6W5C - chains A and B of the 5 polymer chains in the assembly; structure by electron microscopy, 2.90 A resolution.

[Chain A]
Molecule: Cas12i
Source organism: Lachnospiraceae bacterium ND2006
Chain sequence (1092 residues; each row starts with the number of its first residue; note: 1 number in that range is skipped by the numbering (no residue carries it; nothing is unmodelled there)):
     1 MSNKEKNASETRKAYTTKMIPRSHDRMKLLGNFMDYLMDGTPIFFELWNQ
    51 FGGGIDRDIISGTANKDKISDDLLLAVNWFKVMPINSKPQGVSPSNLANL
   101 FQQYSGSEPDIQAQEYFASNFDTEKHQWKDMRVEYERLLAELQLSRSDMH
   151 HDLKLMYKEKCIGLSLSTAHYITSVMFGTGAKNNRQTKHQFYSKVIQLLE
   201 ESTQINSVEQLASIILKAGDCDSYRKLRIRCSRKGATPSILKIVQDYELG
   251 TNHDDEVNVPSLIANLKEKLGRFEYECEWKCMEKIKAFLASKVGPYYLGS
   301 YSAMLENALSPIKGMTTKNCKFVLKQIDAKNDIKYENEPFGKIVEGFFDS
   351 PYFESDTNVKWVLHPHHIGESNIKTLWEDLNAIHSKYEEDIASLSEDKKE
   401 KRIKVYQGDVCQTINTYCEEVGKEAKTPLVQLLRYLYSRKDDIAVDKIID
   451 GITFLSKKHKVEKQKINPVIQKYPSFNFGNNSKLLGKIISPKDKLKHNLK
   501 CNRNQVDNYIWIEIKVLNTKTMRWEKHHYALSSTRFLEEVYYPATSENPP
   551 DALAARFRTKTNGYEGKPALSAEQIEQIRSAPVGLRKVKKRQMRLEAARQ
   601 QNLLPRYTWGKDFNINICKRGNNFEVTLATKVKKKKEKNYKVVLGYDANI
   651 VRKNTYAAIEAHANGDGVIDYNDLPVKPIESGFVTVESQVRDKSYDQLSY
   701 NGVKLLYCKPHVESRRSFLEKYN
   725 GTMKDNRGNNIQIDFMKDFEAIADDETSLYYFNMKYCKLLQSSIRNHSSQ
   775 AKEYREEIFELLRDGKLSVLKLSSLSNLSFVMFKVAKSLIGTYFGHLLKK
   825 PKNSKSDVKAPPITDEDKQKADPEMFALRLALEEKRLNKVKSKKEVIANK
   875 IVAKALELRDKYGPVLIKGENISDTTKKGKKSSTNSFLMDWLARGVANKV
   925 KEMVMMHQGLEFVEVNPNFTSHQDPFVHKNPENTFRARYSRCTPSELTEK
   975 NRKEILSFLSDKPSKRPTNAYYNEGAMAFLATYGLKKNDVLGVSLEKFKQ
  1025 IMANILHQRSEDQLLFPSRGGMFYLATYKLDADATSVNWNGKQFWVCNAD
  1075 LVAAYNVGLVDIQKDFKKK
Unresolved in the structure: 1-7, 201-210, 252-258, 355-358, 547-563, 725-739, 825-833
From the paper describing this entry:
  - binding site for crRNA (chain B): Arg22, Trp511, His528
  - mutagenesis - H527A, H528A: abolished catalytic activity on pre-crRNA
  - mutagenesis - R22A, W511A: decreased catalytic activity on pre-crRNA
  - catalytic residues: His527, His528, Asp647, Glu894, Asp1074
  - catalytic residues: Arg22 (proposed by the authors, not directly observed)
  - binding site for TS: Thr168, His170, Ser482
  - binding site for NTS: Ser167, Tyr171
  - mutagenesis - S167A, T168A, H170A, Y171A, S482A, K483A, R535A, R769A: decreased catalytic activity
  - mutagenesis - D647A, R962A, D1074A: abolished catalytic activity
  - binding site for Substrate: Trp915, Arg962
  - mutagenesis - W915A, T944A: decreased catalytic activity on target strand
  - mutagenesis - W915A, T944A: unchanged catalytic activity on non-target strand
  - conformationally variable residues (loop rearrangement): Thr726 to Ile737, Ser897 to Trp915

[Chain B]
Molecule: crRNA
Source organism: Escherichia coli
Sequence (59 nucleotides; each row starts with the number of its first residue; numbers below 1 keep their minus sign (A-31 is residue -31)):
   -31 ACGCAAACAAUUUUUGUGCCCAUCGUUGGCACGCGUGCUGGAUUGCUUCG
    19 AUGGUCUGC
Unresolved in the structure: -31 to -23

[How chain A and chain B interact]
Residue-residue contacts - 154 pairs, chain A then chain B:
  Arg12(A) - G1(B)  base contact
  Lys13(A) - G1(B)  salt bridge to the phosphate
  Ala14(A) - G1(B)  base contact
  Ala14(A) - C2(B)  sugar contact
  Thr16(A) - G-16(B)  hydrogen bond to the sugar
  Thr16(A) - C2(B)  sugar contact
  Lys18(A) - U-17(B)  salt bridge to the phosphate
  Lys18(A) - G-16(B)  sugar contact
  Ile20(A) - U-20(B)  sugar contact
  Ile20(A) - U-17(B)  phosphate contact
  Arg22(A) - A-22(B)  salt bridge to the phosphate
  Arg22(A) - U-21(B)  salt bridge to the phosphate
  Arg26(A) - A-22(B)  salt bridge to the phosphate
  Lys318(A) - C6(B)  base contact
  Glu354(A) - C17(B)  sugar contact
  Asn415(A) - U20(B)  sugar contact
  Asn415(A) - G21(B)  phosphate contact
  Val430(A) - A19(B)  sugar contact
  Gln431(A) - A19(B)  sugar contact
  Arg434(A) - A19(B)  phosphate contact
  Arg434(A) - U20(B)  salt bridge to the phosphate
  Lys460(A) - G9(B)  phosphate contact
  Lys463(A) - G8(B)  phosphate contact
  Lys463(A) - G9(B)  phosphate contact
  Gln464(A) - G8(B)  hydrogen bond to the phosphate
  Gln464(A) - G9(B)  phosphate contact
  Lys465(A) - U7(B)  phosphate contact
  Lys465(A) - G8(B)  hydrogen bond to the phosphate
  Asn467(A) - C6(B)  hydrogen bond to the sugar
  Asn467(A) - U7(B)  sugar contact
  Pro468(A) - C6(B)  sugar contact
  Ile470(A) - G5(B)  phosphate contact
  Lys472(A) - G3(B)  base contact
  Lys472(A) - U4(B)  sugar contact
  Tyr473(A) - U4(B)  hydrogen bond to the sugar
  Ile489(A) - A-22(B)  base contact
  Lys494(A) - U-21(B)  hydrogen bond to the base
  His497(A) - A-22(B)  stacking on the base
  His497(A) - U-21(B)  base contact
  Asp507(A) - U-21(B)  base contact
  Asp507(A) - U-20(B)  base contact
  Tyr509(A) - U-20(B)  base contact
  Tyr509(A) - U-19(B)  sugar contact
  Tyr509(A) - U-18(B)  sugar contact
  Tyr509(A) - U-17(B)  hydrogen bond to the phosphate
  Trp511(A) - A-22(B)  phosphate contact
  Trp511(A) - U-21(B)  base contact
  Trp511(A) - U-20(B)  base contact
  His528(A) - A-22(B)  stacking on the base
  Ala530(A) - U-20(B)  base contact
  Ser532(A) - U-17(B)  hydrogen bond to the phosphate
  Ser532(A) - G-16(B)  phosphate contact
  Ser533(A) - G-16(B)  phosphate contact
  Thr534(A) - G-16(B)  hydrogen bond to the phosphate
  Arg535(A) - G-16(B)  base contact
  Arg535(A) - C0(B)  sugar contact
  Arg535(A) - G1(B)  salt bridge to the phosphate
  Arg535(A) - C2(B)  salt bridge to the phosphate
  Tyr564(A) - A-1(B)  phosphate contact
  Lys567(A) - C-2(B)  salt bridge to the phosphate
  Pro568(A) - U-5(B)  base contact
  Ala569(A) - U-5(B)  base contact
  Leu570(A) - U-5(B)  hydrogen bond to the base
  Ile575(A) - U-5(B)  sugar contact
  Arg579(A) - U-5(B)  salt bridge to the phosphate
  Pro582(A) - U-18(B)  base contact
  Gly584(A) - U-17(B)  hydrogen bond to the base
  Leu585(A) - U-18(B)  sugar contact
  Leu585(A) - U-17(B)  base contact
  Arg586(A) - G-7(B)  salt bridge to the phosphate
  Lys587(A) - G-14(B)  base contact
  Lys587(A) - G-3(B)  hydrogen bond to the base
  Lys587(A) - C-2(B)  base contact
  Val588(A) - U-17(B)  base contact
  Val588(A) - G-16(B)  phosphate contact
  Lys589(A) - U-18(B)  salt bridge to the phosphate
  Lys590(A) - U-5(B)  base contact
  Lys590(A) - G-4(B)  phosphate contact
  Lys590(A) - G-3(B)  salt bridge to the phosphate
  Arg591(A) - G-16(B)  hydrogen bond to the base
  Arg591(A) - U-15(B)  hydrogen bond to the base
  Arg591(A) - C0(B)  base contact
  Arg594(A) - U-5(B)  hydrogen bond to the base
  Arg594(A) - G-3(B)  salt bridge to the phosphate
  Arg620(A) - U4(B)  salt bridge to the phosphate
  Thr627(A) - C2(B)  sugar contact
  Ala629(A) - G1(B)  base contact
  Glu687(A) - G-3(B)  sugar contact
  Ser688(A) - C-12(B)  base contact
  Ser688(A) - G-3(B)  hydrogen bond to the base
  Gln689(A) - U-6(B)  hydrogen bond to the base
  Gln689(A) - G-3(B)  hydrogen bond to the sugar
  Val690(A) - C-11(B)  sugar contact
  Val690(A) - U-6(B)  base contact
  Arg691(A) - U-9(B)  sugar contact
  Arg691(A) - U-6(B)  base contact
  Tyr695(A) - C-11(B)  phosphate contact
  Tyr695(A) - A-10(B)  hydrogen bond to the phosphate
  Gln697(A) - C-13(B)  hydrogen bond to the sugar
  Gln697(A) - C-12(B)  sugar contact
  Gln697(A) - G-3(B)  base contact
  Tyr700(A) - C-11(B)  sugar contact
  Tyr700(A) - A-10(B)  hydrogen bond to the phosphate
  Val703(A) - A-10(B)  sugar contact
  Tyr707(A) - A-10(B)  base contact
  Tyr754(A) - C-11(B)  hydrogen bond to the phosphate
  Gln765(A) - G13(B)  hydrogen bond to the phosphate
  Arg769(A) - G13(B)  salt bridge to the phosphate
  Arg769(A) - C14(B)  salt bridge to the phosphate
  Leu791(A) - A-10(B)  sugar contact
  Leu796(A) - C-11(B)  sugar contact
  Leu796(A) - A-10(B)  sugar contact
  Ser797(A) - C-12(B)  hydrogen bond to the phosphate
  Ser797(A) - C-11(B)  hydrogen bond to the phosphate
  Ser798(A) - C-12(B)  phosphate contact
  Ser798(A) - C-11(B)  phosphate contact
  Leu799(A) - C-13(B)  sugar contact
  Ser812(A) - U12(B)  hydrogen bond to the sugar
  Ser812(A) - G13(B)  sugar contact
  Gly815(A) - G13(B)  hydrogen bond to the sugar
  Thr816(A) - G13(B)  phosphate contact
  Thr816(A) - C14(B)  hydrogen bond to the phosphate
  Gly819(A) - G13(B)  sugar contact
  His820(A) - C14(B)  salt bridge to the phosphate
  Lys823(A) - C14(B)  phosphate contact
  Lys823(A) - U15(B)  salt bridge to the phosphate
  Glu858(A) - G-14(B)  phosphate contact
  Lys859(A) - C-13(B)  salt bridge to the phosphate
  Lys859(A) - C-12(B)  salt bridge to the phosphate
  Asn862(A) - G-14(B)  hydrogen bond to the phosphate
  Asn862(A) - C-13(B)  phosphate contact
  Lys863(A) - C-12(B)  salt bridge to the phosphate
  Lys865(A) - U-15(B)  hydrogen bond to the sugar
  Ser866(A) - C-13(B)  hydrogen bond to the sugar
  Glu869(A) - A-1(B)  hydrogen bond to the sugar
  Glu869(A) - C0(B)  hydrogen bond to the sugar
  Val870(A) - A-1(B)  sugar contact
  Asn873(A) - A-1(B)  hydrogen bond to the phosphate
  Asn873(A) - C0(B)  hydrogen bond to the phosphate
  Thr899(A) - G9(B)  sugar contact
  Thr900(A) - G9(B)  hydrogen bond to the sugar
  Thr900(A) - A10(B)  sugar contact
  Lys901(A) - A10(B)  phosphate contact
  Lys902(A) - A10(B)  salt bridge to the phosphate
  Ser906(A) - U11(B)  phosphate contact
  Asn909(A) - A10(B)  hydrogen bond to the phosphate
  Asn909(A) - U11(B)  hydrogen bond to the phosphate
  Ser910(A) - U11(B)  phosphate contact
  Met913(A) - A10(B)  sugar contact
  Met913(A) - U11(B)  sugar contact
  Lys923(A) - C0(B)  hydrogen bond to the sugar
  Glu926(A) - G1(B)  base contact
  Met927(A) - C0(B)  phosphate contact
  Met930(A) - G1(B)  phosphate contact
Also at the interface, not in a pair above, chain A (114 interface residues in all): Thr11, Thr17, His126, Lys426, Ile466, Gln471, Ser475, Asp493, Asn498, Ile578, Gln592, Lys693, Lys795, Lys905
Also at the interface, not in a pair above, chain B (43 interface residues in all): C-8, G18

[Summary]
114 residues of chain A face 43 of chain B across their interface, with 39 hydrogen bonds, 23 salt bridges and
2 aromatic stacking contacts. Polar pairs include Lys494(A)-U-21(B), Leu570(A)-U-5(B) and Gly584(A)-U-17(B).
From the paper: catalytic residues His527(A), His528(A) and Asp647(A) among others; S167A, T168A and H170A of
chain A, among others, reduce catalytic activity; 17 substitutions were tested in all.
Chain A is Cas12i (Lachnospiraceae bacterium ND2006) and chain B is crRNA (Escherichia coli); the structure,
Cryo-EM structure of Cas12i(E894A)-crRNA-dsDNA complex, was determined by electron microscopy (same
publication as 6W62 and 6W64).
